Entry 4ZBC (X-ray diffraction, 2.00 A resolution); this record covers chains A and B.

Chain A (and B):
Molecule: Xylose isomerase
From: Streptomyces rubiginosus
Notes: EC 5.3.1.5; chain B of this document is another copy of the same molecule, construct and numbering; everything in this record applies to it too
Reference sequence: P24300 (XYLA_STRRU); numbering as in UniProt (aligned over 1-387)
Sequence (388 residues; each row starts with the number of its first residue):
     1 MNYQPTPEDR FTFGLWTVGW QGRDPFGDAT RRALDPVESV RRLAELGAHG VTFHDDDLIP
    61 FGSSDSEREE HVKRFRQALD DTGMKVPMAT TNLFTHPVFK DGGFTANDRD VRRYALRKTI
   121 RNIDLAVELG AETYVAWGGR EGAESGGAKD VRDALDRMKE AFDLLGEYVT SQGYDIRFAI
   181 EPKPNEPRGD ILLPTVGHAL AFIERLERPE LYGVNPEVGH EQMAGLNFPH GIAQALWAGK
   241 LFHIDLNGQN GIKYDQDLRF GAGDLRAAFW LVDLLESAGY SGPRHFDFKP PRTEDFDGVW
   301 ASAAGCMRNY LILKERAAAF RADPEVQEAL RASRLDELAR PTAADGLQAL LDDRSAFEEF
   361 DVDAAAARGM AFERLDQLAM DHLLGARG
Disordered / not traced: 1
Sequence notes: expression tag (388)
Metal / ion sites: Mn2+ site 1 near Thr-91 (its only coordinating residue here); Mn2+ site 2 near Asp-150 (its only coordinating residue here); Mn2+ site 3: Glu-181, Glu-217, Asp-245, Asp-287 (together with alpha-D-glucopyranose); Mn2+ site 4: Glu-217, His-220, Asp-255, Asp-257; Mn2+ site 5: Asn-250, Asp-264
Residues lining bound ligands:
  - beta-D-fructofuranose (FRU), molecule 1: Trp-16, Arg-23, His-54, Asp-57, Asn-92, Phe-94, Thr-95, Lys-289
  - beta-D-fructofuranose (FRU), molecule 2: Trp-20, Asp-24, Pro-25, Tyr-254, Asp-255, Gln-256, Asp-257, Lys-289, Pro-291
  - beta-D-fructofuranose (FRU), molecule 3: Pro-25, Glu-186, Pro-187
  - alpha-D-glucopyranose (GLC), molecule 1: Trp-16, His-54, Thr-90, Phe-94, Val-135, Trp-137, Glu-181, Glu-217, His-220, Asp-245, Asp-287
  - alpha-D-glucopyranose (GLC), molecule 2: Asp-150, Arg-152, Asp-153, Asp-156
Swiss-Prot annotation at these positions:
  - active site: His-54, Asp-57
  - binding site (Mg(2+)): Glu-181, Glu-217, His-220, Asp-245, Asp-255, Asp-257, Asp-287

How chain A and chain B interact:
Pairs across the interface (204; chain A residue first):
  His-96(A) with Val-362(B); Asp-363(B)
  Pro-97(A) with Ala-366(B)
  Val-98(A) with Phe-360(B), hydrophobic; Val-362(B), hydrophobic; Ala-365(B), hydrophobic; Ala-366(B)
  Lys-100(A) with Ala-365(B); Ala-366(B), hydrogen bond (side chain-backbone); Arg-368(B), hydrogen bond (side chain-backbone)
  Asp-101(A) with Met-370(B); Phe-372(B)
  Thr-105(A) with Leu-338(B)
  Ala-106(A) with Leu-338(B)
  Asn-107(A) with Ser-333(B), hydrogen bond (side chain-backbone); Arg-334(B); Leu-335(B); Glu-337(B); Leu-338(B); Phe-372(B)
  Asp-108(A) with Arg-334(B), salt bridge; Glu-337(B); Arg-368(B), salt bridge; Met-370(B)
  Arg-109(A) with Glu-337(B), hydrogen bond (backbone-side chain); Pro-341(B), hydrogen bond (side chain-backbone); Thr-342(B), hydrogen bond (side chain-backbone)
  Asp-110(A) with Phe-360(B); Arg-368(B), salt bridge
  Arg-112(A) with Glu-337(B), hydrogen bond (side chain-backbone); Leu-338(B); Arg-340(B), hydrogen bond (side chain-backbone); Pro-341(B); Thr-342(B), hydrogen bond
  Arg-113(A) with Thr-342(B), hydrogen bond (side chain-backbone); Ala-343(B); Asp-345(B), salt bridge; Leu-350(B); Asp-353(B), salt bridge
  Tyr-114(A) with Ala-356(B); Phe-357(B), hydrophobic; Phe-360(B), hydrophobic
  Leu-116(A) with Thr-342(B); Leu-350(B), hydrophobic
  Arg-117(A) with Leu-350(B), hydrogen bond (side chain-backbone); Leu-351(B), hydrogen bond (side chain-backbone); Asp-353(B), hydrogen bond (side chain-backbone); Ala-356(B); Phe-357(B); Glu-358(B), salt bridge
  Lys-118(A) with Phe-357(B)
  Ile-120(A) with Leu-351(B), hydrophobic
  Arg-121(A) with Phe-357(B)
  Ser-145(A) with Asp-376(B)
  Gly-146(A) with Trp-270(B)
  Gly-147(A) with Trp-270(B); Leu-335(B); Leu-375(B)
  Ala-148(A) with Leu-335(B); Phe-372(B), hydrophobic
  Lys-149(A) with Leu-338(B)
  Asp-150(A) with Leu-335(B); Leu-338(B)
  Val-151(A) with His-230(B); Ala-233(B), hydrophobic
  Arg-152(A) with Ala-233(B); Trp-237(B); Leu-274(B); Ala-278(B)
  Asp-153(A) with Leu-338(B); Ala-339(B)
  Leu-155(A) with Gln-234(B); Trp-237(B)
  Asp-156(A) with Trp-237(B), hydrogen bond
  Arg-157(A) with Leu-338(B), hydrogen bond (side chain-backbone); Ala-339(B), hydrogen bond (side chain-backbone); Arg-340(B), hydrogen bond (side chain-backbone); Pro-341(B); Thr-342(B)
  Glu-160(A) with Pro-341(B); Thr-342(B), hydrogen bond (side chain-backbone); Ala-343(B), hydrogen bond (side chain-backbone); Ala-344(B)
  Leu-164(A) with Ala-343(B), hydrophobic; Leu-347(B)
  Glu-167(A) with Leu-347(B)
  Tyr-168(A) with Leu-347(B); Leu-351(B), hydrophobic
  Asp-190(A) with Asn-227(B), hydrogen bond; His-230(B)
  Leu-193(A) with Gln-234(B)
  Thr-195(A) with Thr-195(B); His-198(B)
  Gly-197(A) with Gly-197(B); His-198(B); Ala-201(B)
  His-198(A) with Thr-195(B); Gly-197(B); Leu-226(B); Gln-234(B), hydrogen bond (backbone-side chain)
  Leu-200(A) with Ala-201(B), hydrophobic
  Ala-201(A) with Gly-197(B); Leu-200(B), hydrophobic; Ala-201(B); Gln-234(B)
  Phe-202(A) with Gln-234(B); Trp-237(B), hydrophobic
  Glu-204(A) with Glu-204(B); Arg-205(B), salt bridge
  Arg-205(A) with Glu-204(B), salt bridge; Trp-237(B); Ala-238(B), hydrogen bond (side chain-backbone); Lys-240(B)
  Ala-224(A) with Ala-224(B)
  Leu-226(A) with His-198(B)
  Asn-227(A) with Asp-190(B), hydrogen bond
  His-230(A) with Val-151(B); Asp-190(B)
  Ala-233(A) with Val-151(B), hydrophobic; Arg-152(B)
  Gln-234(A) with Leu-155(B); Leu-193(B); His-198(B), hydrogen bond (side chain-backbone); Phe-202(B)
  Trp-237(A) with Arg-152(B); Leu-155(B); Asp-156(B), hydrogen bond; Phe-202(B), hydrophobic; Arg-205(B)
  Ala-238(A) with Arg-205(B), hydrogen bond (backbone-side chain)
  Ile-252(A) with Ile-252(B), hydrophobic
  Trp-270(A) with Gly-146(B); Gly-147(B)
  Ala-278(A) with Arg-152(B)
  Ser-333(A) with Asn-107(B), hydrogen bond (backbone-side chain)
  Arg-334(A) with Asn-107(B); Asp-108(B), salt bridge
  Leu-335(A) with Asn-107(B); Gly-147(B); Ala-148(B); Lys-149(B); Asp-150(B)
  Glu-337(A) with Asn-107(B); Arg-112(B), hydrogen bond (backbone-side chain)
  Leu-338(A) with Thr-105(B); Asn-107(B), hydrogen bond (backbone-backbone); Arg-112(B); Asp-150(B); Asp-153(B); Arg-157(B), hydrogen bond (backbone-side chain)
  Ala-339(A) with Asp-153(B); Arg-157(B)
  Arg-340(A) with Arg-109(B); Arg-112(B), hydrogen bond (backbone-side chain); Arg-157(B), hydrogen bond (backbone-side chain)
  Pro-341(A) with Arg-109(B), hydrogen bond (backbone-side chain); Arg-157(B); Glu-160(B)
  Thr-342(A) with Arg-109(B), hydrogen bond (backbone-side chain); Arg-112(B), hydrogen bond; Arg-113(B), hydrogen bond (backbone-side chain); Leu-116(B); Arg-157(B); Glu-160(B), hydrogen bond (backbone-side chain)
  Ala-343(A) with Arg-113(B); Glu-160(B), hydrogen bond (backbone-side chain); Leu-164(B), hydrophobic
  Ala-344(A) with Glu-160(B)
  Asp-345(A) with Arg-113(B), salt bridge
  Leu-347(A) with Leu-164(B); Glu-167(B); Tyr-168(B)
  Leu-350(A) with Arg-113(B); Arg-117(B), hydrogen bond (backbone-side chain)
  Leu-351(A) with Arg-117(B), hydrogen bond (backbone-side chain); Ile-120(B), hydrophobic
  Asp-353(A) with Arg-113(B), salt bridge; Arg-117(B), hydrogen bond (backbone-side chain)
  Ala-356(A) with Tyr-114(B); Arg-117(B)
  Phe-357(A) with Tyr-114(B), hydrophobic; Arg-117(B); Lys-118(B); Arg-121(B)
  Glu-358(A) with Arg-117(B), salt bridge
  Phe-360(A) with Asp-110(B); Tyr-114(B), hydrophobic
  Val-362(A) with His-96(B); Val-98(B), hydrophobic
  Asp-363(A) with His-96(B), salt bridge
  Ala-365(A) with Val-98(B), hydrophobic; Lys-100(B)
  Ala-366(A) with Pro-97(B), hydrophobic; Val-98(B); Lys-100(B), hydrogen bond (backbone-side chain)
  Arg-368(A) with Lys-100(B), hydrogen bond (backbone-side chain); Asp-108(B), salt bridge; Asp-110(B), salt bridge
  Met-370(A) with Asp-101(B)
  Phe-372(A) with Asp-101(B); Asn-107(B); Ala-148(B), hydrophobic
  Leu-375(A) with Gly-147(B)
  Asp-376(A) with Ser-145(B)
Also at the interface, not in a pair above, chain A (100 interface residues in all): Phe-104, Val-111, Ala-154, Lys-159, Ser-171, Pro-184, Leu-192, Pro-194, Val-196, Gly-225, Leu-236, Lys-240, Leu-274, Ser-277, Leu-330
Also at the interface, not in a pair above, chain B (102 interface residues in all): Phe-61, Ala-106, Val-111, Ala-143, Ala-154, Lys-159, Pro-184, Arg-188, Leu-192, Pro-194, Val-196, Leu-236, Ser-277, Leu-330, Gly-346, Ala-349

Summary:
100 residues of chain A and 102 residues of chain B are in contact; the contacts include 43 hydrogen bonds and
15 salt bridges. Polar contacts include Asp-108(A)/Arg-334(B), Asp-108(A)/Arg-368(B) and
Asp-110(A)/Arg-368(B). Ligands of chain A: alpha-D-glucopyranose and 3 copies of beta-D-fructofuranose.
Both chains are Xylose isomerase (Streptomyces rubiginosus). Entry 4ZBC (A dehydrated form of glucose
isomerase collected at 100K) was determined by X-ray diffraction (same publication as 4ZB0, 4ZB2 and 4ZB5).
